5LDT - chains B and C of the 3 polymer chains in the assembly; structure by X-ray diffraction, 2.88 A resolution.

Chain B (and C):
Molecule: MOMP porin
From: Campylobacter jejuni
Notes: chain C of this document is another copy of the same molecule, construct and numbering; everything in this record applies to it too
UniProt: Q659I5 (Q659I5_CAMJU); residues 1-405 here correspond to UniProt positions 23-427 (UniProt number = residue number + 22)
Amino-acid sequence (405 residues; each row starts with the number of its first residue):
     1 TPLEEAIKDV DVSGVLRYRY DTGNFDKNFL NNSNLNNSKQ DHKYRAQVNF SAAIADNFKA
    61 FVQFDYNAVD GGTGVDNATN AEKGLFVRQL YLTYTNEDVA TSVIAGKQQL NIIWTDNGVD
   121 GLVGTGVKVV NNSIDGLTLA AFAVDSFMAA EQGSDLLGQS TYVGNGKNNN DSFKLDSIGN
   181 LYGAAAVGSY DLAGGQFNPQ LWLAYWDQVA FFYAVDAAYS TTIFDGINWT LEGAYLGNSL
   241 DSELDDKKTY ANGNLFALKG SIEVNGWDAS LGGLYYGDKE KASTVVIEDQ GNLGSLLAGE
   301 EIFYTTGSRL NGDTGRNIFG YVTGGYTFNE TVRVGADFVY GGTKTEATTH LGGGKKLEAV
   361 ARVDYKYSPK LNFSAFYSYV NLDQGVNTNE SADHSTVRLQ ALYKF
Unresolved in the structure: 224-225
Ion coordination: Ca2+ site 1: Gly72, Asn77 (shared with 2 residues of chain A); Ca2+ site 2: Asp120, Gln152, Asp155, Glu288; Ca2+ site 3: Asp145, Asn180 (shared with Gly72(C), Asn77(C) of chain C)
Reported in the primary citation:
  - Ca2+ coordination: Gly72

How chain B and chain C interact:
Pairs across the interface (61):
  Thr1(B) with Asp11(C); Val12(C), hydrogen bond (backbone-backbone)
  Pro2(B) with Val10(C); Asp11(C)
  Leu3(B) with Ile7(C), hydrophobic; Val10(C), hydrogen bond (backbone-backbone); Val12(C), hydrophobic; Phe50(C), hydrophobic
  Glu4(B) with Ile7(C); Lys8(C)
  Ala6(B) with Val12(C), hydrophobic
  Ile7(B) with Ile7(C), hydrophobic
  Ile54(B) with Leu371(C), hydrophobic; Tyr403(C), hydrophobic
  Ala55(B) with Tyr367(C), hydrophobic; Ser368(C)
  Asp56(B) with Tyr367(C), hydrogen bond (backbone-side chain)
  Asn57(B) with Tyr367(C)
  Phe58(B) with Tyr367(C), hydrophobic; Leu371(C), hydrophobic; Phe373(C), hydrophobic
  Phe64(B) with Leu85(C), hydrophobic
  Leu85(B) with Gly84(C)
  Phe86(B) with Glu82(C); Lys83(C); Gly84(C)
  Val87(B) with Tyr66(C), hydrophobic; Ala81(C); Lys83(C), hydrogen bond (backbone-backbone)
  Leu90(B) with Tyr44(C), hydrophobic; Tyr66(C), hydrophobic
  Lys107(B) with Tyr44(C); Tyr66(C); Asp70(C), salt bridge; Asn80(C), hydrogen bond; Ala81(C), hydrogen bond (side chain-backbone)
  Thr125(B) with His42(C); Tyr44(C); Asp70(C), hydrogen bond; Asn80(C), hydrogen bond
  Asp145(B) with His42(C), salt bridge; Gly71(C); Gly72(C); Asn77(C)
  Ser146(B) with Asp70(C); Gly71(C), hydrogen bond (side chain-backbone); Asp76(C); Asn77(C); Thr79(C); Asn80(C), hydrogen bond
  Phe147(B) with Asn77(C), hydrogen bond (backbone-backbone); Ala78(C); Asn80(C)
  Met148(B) with Asn80(C); Glu82(C)
  Ala150(B) with Glu82(C)
  Glu151(B) with Glu82(C), hydrogen bond (backbone-side chain)
  Ile178(B) with Gly74(C); Asn77(C), hydrogen bond (backbone-side chain)
  Gly179(B) with Asn77(C)
  Asn180(B) with Asn77(C)
Other interface residues (no listed pair), chain B (33 interface residues in all): Ala60, Leu92, Gly106, Val123, Gly124, Ala149
Other interface residues (no listed pair), chain C (30 interface residues in all): Leu16, Gln40

In short:
The interface between chain B and chain C involves 33 residues on one side and 30 on the other; the contacts
include 13 hydrogen bonds and 2 salt bridges. Polar pairs include Lys107(B)-Asp70(C), Asp145(B)-His42(C) and
Asp56(B)-Tyr367(C). The Ca2+ site 1 is built by Gly72(B) and Asn77(B). From the paper: Ca2+ coordination by
Gly72(B).
Chain B and chain C are both MOMP porin (Campylobacter jejuni); the structure, Crystal Structures of MOMP from
Campylobacter jejuni, was determined by X-ray diffraction (same publication as 5LDV).
